7DN4 - chains A and D of the 6 polymer chains in the assembly; structure by X-ray diffraction, 2.84 A resolution.

Chain A (and D):
Protein: Nucleosome-remodeling factor subunit BPTF
Organism: Homo sapiens
Notes: fragment: Bromodoamin and PHD finger; chain D of this document is another copy of the same molecule, construct and numbering; everything in this record applies to it too
Reference sequence: Q12830 (BPTF_HUMAN); residues 2791-2911 here correspond to UniProt positions 2917-3037 (UniProt number = residue number + 126)
Chain sequence (123 residues; row label = number of the first residue in the row):
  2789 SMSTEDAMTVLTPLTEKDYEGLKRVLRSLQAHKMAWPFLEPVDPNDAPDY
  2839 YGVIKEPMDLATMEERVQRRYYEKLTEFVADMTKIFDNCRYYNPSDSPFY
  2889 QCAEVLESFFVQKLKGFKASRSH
Not modelled in the structure: 2789-2793
Differences from the reference sequence: expression tag (2789-2790)
Ligand contacts:
  - JC3 (3-methyl-2-[[(3R,5R)-1-methyl-5-phenyl-piperidin-3-yl]amino]-6,7-dihydro-5H-cyclopenta[d]pyrimidin-4-one), molecule 1: Ala2795, Met2796, Leu2799, Thr2800
  - JC3, molecule 2: Trp2824, Pro2825, Phe2826, Pro2829, Val2830, Asp2831, Asp2834, Ala2835, Tyr2838, Cys2877, Tyr2880, Asn2881, Phe2887

Chain A / chain D interface:
Contacting residue pairs - 16 pairs, chain A then chain D:
  Val2841(A) with Tyr2879(D), hydrogen bond (backbone-side chain)
  Ile2842(A) with Tyr2879(D)
  Lys2843(A) with Tyr2879(D), hydrogen bond (backbone-side chain)
  Thr2871(A) with Tyr2888(D)
  Asp2875(A) with Arg2878(D), salt bridge; Tyr2888(D), hydrogen bond
  Asn2876(A) with Tyr2879(D)
  Arg2878(A) with Asp2875(D); Arg2878(D)
  Tyr2879(A) with Val2841(D), hydrogen bond (side chain-backbone); Ile2842(D); Lys2843(D), hydrogen bond (side chain-backbone); Asn2876(D); Tyr2879(D), hydrophobic
  Tyr2888(A) with Thr2871(D); Asp2875(D), hydrogen bond
Interface residues without a listed pair, chain A (11 interface residues in all): Ala2868, Ser2883
Interface residues without a listed pair, chain D (11 interface residues in all): Ala2868, Ser2883

Overview:
Chain A and chain D each contribute 11 residues to their interface, with 6 hydrogen bonds and 1 salt bridge.
Among the polar pairs are Asp2875(A)-Arg2878(D), Val2841(A)-Tyr2879(D) and Lys2843(A)-Tyr2879(D). Ligands of
chain A: compound JC3.
Both chains are Nucleosome-remodeling factor subunit BPTF (Homo sapiens). Entry 7DN4 (The crystal structure of
Cpd8 in complex with BPTF bromodomain) was determined by X-ray diffraction together with 7DMY from the same
study.
